8QAT - chains B and D of the 4 polymer chains in the assembly; structure by electron microscopy, 3.20 A resolution.

Chain B:
Protein: Protein Hook homolog 3
From: Homo sapiens
UniProtKB: Q86VS8 (HOOK3_HUMAN); numbering as in UniProt (aligned over 571-718)
Chain sequence (148 residues; row label = number of the first residue in the row):
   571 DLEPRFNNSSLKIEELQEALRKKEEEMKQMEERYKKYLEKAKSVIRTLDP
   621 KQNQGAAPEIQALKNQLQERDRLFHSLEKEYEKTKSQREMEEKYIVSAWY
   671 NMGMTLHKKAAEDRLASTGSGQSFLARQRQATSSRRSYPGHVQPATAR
Unresolved in the structure: 571-626, 690-718
UniProt features mapped onto this chain:
  - modified residue (Phosphoserine): Ser693, Ser707

Chain D:
Protein: AKT-interacting protein
From: Homo sapiens
UniProtKB: Q9H8T0 (AKTIP_HUMAN); residues 1-292 here = UniProt positions 1-292
Chain sequence (292 residues; each row starts with the number of its first residue):
     1 MNPFWSMSTSSVRKRSEGEEKTLTGDVKTSPPRTAPKKQLPSIPKNALPI
    51 TKPTSPAPAAQSTNGTHASYGPFYLEYSLLAEFTLVVKQKLPGVYVQPSY
   101 RSALMWFGVIFIRHGLYQDGVFKFTVYIPDNYPDGDCPRLVFDIPVFHPL
   151 VDPTSGELDVKRAFAKWRRNHNHIWQVLMYARRVFYKIDTASPLNPEAAV
   201 LYEKDIQLFKSKVVDSVKVCTARLFDQPKIEDPYAISFSPWNPSVHDEAR
   251 EKMLTQKKPEEQHNKSVHVAGLSWVKPGSVQPFSKEEKTVAT
Unresolved in the structure: 1-65, 288-292
UniProt features mapped onto this chain:
  - modified residue: Ser30 (Phosphoserine)
  - mutagenesis: Trp106 to Phe107 (Impairs interaction with FHIP1B, HOOK1, HOOK2 and HOOK3)

Interface between chain B and chain D:
Contacting residue pairs (35):
  Glu661(B) - Leu254(D)
  Glu662(B) - Arg113(D)  salt bridge
  Tyr664(B) - Gln256(D)
  Ile665(B) - Met253(D)  hydrophobic
  Val666(B) - Tyr95(D)  hydrophobic
  Ala668(B) - Met253(D)  hydrophobic
  Trp669(B) - Tyr95(D)
  Trp669(B) - Val96(D)
  Tyr670(B) - Val87(D)  hydrophobic
  Tyr670(B) - Val94(D)  hydrogen bond (side chain-backbone)
  Tyr670(B) - Tyr95(D)
  Tyr670(B) - Val96(D)  hydrogen bond (side chain-backbone)
  Gly673(B) - Phe83(D)
  Met674(B) - Phe83(D)  hydrophobic
  Met674(B) - Thr84(D)
  Met674(B) - Val87(D)  hydrophobic
  Leu676(B) - Tyr234(D)  hydrogen bond (backbone-side chain)
  His677(B) - Leu79(D)
  His677(B) - Leu80(D)
  His677(B) - Phe83(D)
  His677(B) - Pro98(D)
  Ala680(B) - Tyr100(D)  hydrophobic
  Ala680(B) - Tyr234(D)  hydrophobic
  Ala681(B) - Glu76(D)
  Glu682(B) - Tyr77(D)  hydrogen bond
  Asp683(B) - Tyr100(D)  hydrogen bond
  Arg684(B) - Glu76(D)  salt bridge
  Arg684(B) - Ser99(D)  hydrogen bond (side chain-backbone)
  Arg684(B) - Tyr100(D)  hydrogen bond (side chain-backbone)
  Arg684(B) - Arg101(D)
  Arg684(B) - Ser102(D)  hydrogen bond (side chain-backbone)
  Arg684(B) - Ala103(D)
  Leu685(B) - Phe73(D)  hydrophobic
  Leu685(B) - Glu76(D)
  Leu685(B) - Tyr77(D)  hydrophobic
Also at the interface, not in a pair above, chain B (22 interface residues in all): Arg658, Lys678, Lys679, Gly689
Also at the interface, not in a pair above, chain D (27 interface residues in all): Pro72, Gln97, Ile236, Arg250, Lys257
Interface features reported in the paper:
  - interface residues, chain B: Lys663(B)

In short:
22 residues of chain B and 27 residues of chain D are in contact; the contacts include 8 hydrogen bonds and 2
salt bridges. Polar pairs include Glu662(B)-Arg113(D), Arg684(B)-Glu76(D) and Tyr670(B)-Val94(D). From
UniProt: 2 mutagenesis sites on chain D. The paper reports the interface residue Lys663(B).
Here chain B is Protein Hook homolog 3 and chain D is AKT-interacting protein, both from Homo sapiens. Entry
8QAT (Cryo-EM structure of Fts-Hook3-FHIP1B at 3.2 A resolution) was determined by electron microscopy.
